Entry 1Q69 (solution NMR); this record covers chains A and B.

[Chain A]
Molecule: T-cell surface glycoprotein CD8 alpha chain
Source organism: Homo sapiens
Notes: fragment: Human CD8 alpha
UniProt: P01732 (CD8A_HUMAN); residues 188-206 here correspond to UniProt positions 209-227 (UniProt number = residue number + 21)
Sequence (19 residues; row label = number of the first residue in the row):
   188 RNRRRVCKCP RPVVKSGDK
Ion coordination: Zn2+: C194, C196 (shared with C20(B), C23(B) of chain B)

[Chain B]
Molecule: Proto-oncogene tyrosine-protein kinase LCK
Source organism: Homo sapiens
Notes: fragment: Human Lck
UniProt: P06239 (LCK_HUMAN); residues 7-35 here correspond to UniProt positions 6-34 (UniProt number = residue number - 1)
Sequence (29 residues; each row starts with the number of its first residue):
     7 SHPEDDWLEN IDVCENCHYP IVPLDGKGT
Differences from the reference sequence: engineered mutation L14 (Met13 in P06239)
Ion coordination: Zn2+: C20, C23 (shared with C194(A), C196(A) of chain A)

[Interface between chain A and chain B]
Contacting residue pairs (13; chain A residue first):
  R191(A) with V28(B)
  R192(A) with Y25(B)
  V193(A) with Y25(B); P26(B)
  C194(A) with C20(B); C23(B); Y25(B); P26(B); I27(B)
  K195(A) with C23(B)
  C196(A) with C20(B); N22(B); C23(B)

[Summary]
6 residues of chain A face 7 of chain B across their interface. C194(A), C196(A), C20(B) and C23(B) coordinate
Zn2+.
Chain A is T-cell surface glycoprotein CD8 alpha chain and chain B is Proto-oncogene tyrosine-protein kinase
LCK, both from Homo sapiens; the structure, Solution structure of T-cell surface glycoprotein CD8 alpha chain
and Proto-oncogene tyrosine-protein kinase LCK fragments, was determined by solution NMR together with 1Q68
from the same study.
